4M7D - chains A and B of the 8 polymer chains in the assembly; structure by X-ray diffraction, 2.60 A resolution.

Chain A:
Protein: U6 snRNA-associated Sm-like protein LSm8
Organism: Saccharomyces cerevisiae
UniProtKB: P47093 (LSM8_YEAST); residues 1-96 here = UniProt positions 1-96
Chain sequence (96 residues; row label = number of the first residue in the row):
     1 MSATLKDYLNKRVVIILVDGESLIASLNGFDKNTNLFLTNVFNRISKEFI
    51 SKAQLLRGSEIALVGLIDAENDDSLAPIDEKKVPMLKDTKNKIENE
Not modelled in the structure: 1-2, 68-96
Differences from the reference sequence: engineered mutation Leu17 (Lys in P47093), Ser22 (Cys in P47093), Leu38 (Ile in P47093), Ser51 (Cys in P47093)
Curated features (UniProtKB/Swiss-Prot):
  - mutagenesis: Arg57 (R57A: Reduces affinity for poly-U RNA ends), Lys87 to Lys92 (Decreases binding affinity for U6 snRNA)

Chain B:
Protein: U6 snRNA-associated Sm-like protein LSm2
Organism: Saccharomyces cerevisiae
UniProtKB: P38203 (LSM2_YEAST); numbering as in UniProt (aligned over 1-95)
Chain sequence (95 residues; each row starts with the number of its first residue):
     1 MLFFSFFKTLVDQEVVVELKNDIEIKGTLQSVDQFLNLKLDNISSTDEKK
    51 YPHLGSVRNIFIRGSTVRYVYLNKNMVDTNLLQDATRREVMTERK
Not modelled in the structure: 93-95
Differences from the reference sequence: engineered mutation Ser45 (Cys in P38203)
Curated features (UniProtKB/Swiss-Prot):
  - mutagenesis: Lys20 (K20A/E: Inviable. Decreases binding affinity for U6 snRNA), Phe35 (F35A: Strongly reduces affinity for poly-U RNA ends), Asn37 (N37A: Strongly reduces affinity for poly-U RNA ends), Arg63 (R63A: Strongly reduces affinity for poly-U RNA ends)

How chain A and chain B interact:
Residue-residue contacts - 39 pairs, chain A then chain B:
  Ala3(A) with Ser31(B), hydrogen bond (backbone-side chain); Val32(B), hydrogen bond (backbone-backbone); Asp33(B); Asn37(B)
  Thr4(A) with Lys39(B)
  Leu5(A) with Phe61(B), hydrophobic
  Asp7(A) with Lys39(B), salt bridge
  Tyr8(A) with Asn59(B), hydrogen bond; Ile60(B); Phe61(B)
  Val14(A) with Val57(B), hydrophobic
  Ile16(A) with Ile23(B), hydrophobic; Pro52(B), hydrophobic; Leu54(B), hydrophobic
  Leu17(A) with Asn21(B)
  Val18(A) with Asn21(B)
  Lys32(A) with Phe35(B)
  Asn33(A) with Arg63(B), hydrogen bond (backbone-side chain)
  Thr34(A) with Arg63(B), hydrogen bond
  Arg44(A) with His53(B), hydrogen bond (side chain-backbone); Leu54(B)
  Gly58(A) with Arg63(B), hydrogen bond (backbone-side chain)
  Ser59(A) with Arg63(B)
  Ile61(A) with Arg63(B); Thr66(B)
  Ala62(A) with Ile62(B); Arg63(B), hydrogen bond (backbone-backbone); Thr66(B)
  Leu63(A) with Leu19(B), hydrophobic; Ile25(B), hydrophobic; Ile60(B), hydrophobic; Phe61(B)
  Val64(A) with Ile60(B); Phe61(B), hydrogen bond (backbone-backbone)
  Gly65(A) with Val57(B); Asn59(B)
  Leu66(A) with Val57(B); Asn59(B), hydrogen bond (backbone-backbone)
  Ile67(A) with Ser56(B)
Also at the interface, not in a pair above, chain A (24 interface residues in all): Gly20, Ile45
Also at the interface, not in a pair above, chain B (22 interface residues in all): Arg58

In short:
The interface between chain A and chain B involves 24 residues on one side and 22 on the other; the contacts
include 10 hydrogen bonds and 1 salt bridge. Polar contacts include Asp7(A)-Lys39(B), Ala3(A)-Ser31(B) and
Tyr8(A)-Asn59(B).
Chain A is U6 snRNA-associated Sm-like protein LSm8 and chain B is U6 snRNA-associated Sm-like protein LSm2,
both from Saccharomyces cerevisiae; the structure, Crystal structure of Lsm2-8 complex bound to the RNA
fragment CGUUU, was determined by X-ray diffraction (same publication as 4M77, 4M78, 4M7A and 4M75).
